9O5W - chains C and D of the 6 polymer chains in the assembly; structure by electron microscopy, 2.67 A resolution.

# Chain C
Protein: Hemagglutinin HA1 chain
From: Wuhan spiny eel influenza virus
UniProtKB: A0A2P1GNV0 (A0A2P1GNV0_9ORTO); numbering as in UniProt (aligned over 5-341)
Chain sequence (337 residues; each row starts with the number of its first residue):
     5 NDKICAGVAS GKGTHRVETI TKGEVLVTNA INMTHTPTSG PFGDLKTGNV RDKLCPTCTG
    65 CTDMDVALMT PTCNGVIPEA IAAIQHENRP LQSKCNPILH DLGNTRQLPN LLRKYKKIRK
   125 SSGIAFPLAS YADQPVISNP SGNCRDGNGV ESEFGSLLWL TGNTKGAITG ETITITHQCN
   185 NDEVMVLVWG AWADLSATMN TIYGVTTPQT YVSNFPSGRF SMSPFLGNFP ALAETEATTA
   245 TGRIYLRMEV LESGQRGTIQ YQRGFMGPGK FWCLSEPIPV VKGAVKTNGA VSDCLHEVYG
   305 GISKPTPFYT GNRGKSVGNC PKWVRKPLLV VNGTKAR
Disordered / not traced: 5
Disulfide bonds: Cys65-Cys77, Cys99-Cys148, Cys183-Cys277, Cys298-Cys324
Covalently attached groups: N-acetylglucosamine (NAG) linked to Asn36, Asn336
Reported in the primary citation:
  - post-translational modification sites: Asn36, Asn336

# Chain D
Protein: Hemagglutinin HA2 chain
From: Wuhan spiny eel influenza virus
UniProtKB: A0A2P1GNV0 (A0A2P1GNV0_9ORTO); residues 342-522 here = UniProt positions 342-522
Chain sequence (181 residues; each row starts with the number of its first residue):
   342 DSISTRGLFG AIAGFLEGGW DGMIAGWHGY SSTGDHGTKV AADLVSTQKA MDAITARINN
   402 MNKMTERAFS VTDSTMQEIQ KEIKDLDKKI DDVRADETAA QIEMIVLLEN ENIINAEDEH
   462 VHALKQKLTK MLGPSAQDMG DGCFIVDHQC KEDCLREIVS GNYTPSKYGM DEFKSPIITG
   522 T
Disordered / not traced: 342-361, 520-522
Disulfide bonds: Cys491-Cys495

# Chain C / chain D interface
Disulfides between the chains: Cys9(C)-Cys484(D)
Contacting residue pairs - 106 pairs, chain C then chain D:
  Asp6(C) with Ser373(D), hydrogen bond; Thr374(D); Gly375(D), hydrogen bond (side chain-backbone); His377(D), salt bridge; Phe485(D); Ile486(D); Val487(D), hydrogen bond (backbone-backbone); His489(D), hydrogen bond (backbone-backbone); Cys491(D)
  Lys7(C) with Ser372(D); Ser373(D); Thr374(D), hydrogen bond (backbone-backbone); Met480(D); Phe485(D); Ile486(D)
  Ile8(C) with Ser372(D); Leu469(D), hydrophobic; Leu473(D), hydrophobic; Gly483(D); Cys484(D); Phe485(D), hydrogen bond (backbone-backbone); Val487(D), hydrophobic; Cys491(D), hydrophobic; Cys495(D), hydrophobic; Ile499(D), hydrophobic
  Cys9(C) with Asp362(D); Tyr371(D); Ser372(D), hydrogen bond (backbone-backbone); Gly483(D); Cys484(D), disulfide
  Ala10(C) with Gly370(D); Tyr371(D), hydrophobic; Val462(D); Leu465(D), hydrophobic; Leu469(D), hydrophobic; Gly483(D), hydrogen bond (backbone-backbone)
  Gly11(C) with Asp362(D); Gly370(D), hydrogen bond (backbone-backbone); Val462(D); Leu465(D)
  Val12(C) with Asp362(D), hydrogen bond (backbone-backbone); Trp368(D); His369(D); Glu458(D); Val462(D), hydrophobic
  Ala13(C) with Asp362(D), hydrogen bond (backbone-backbone); Gly363(D); Met364(D), hydrophobic; Trp368(D), hydrogen bond (backbone-backbone)
  Val21(C) with Asn451(D)
  Glu22(C) with Leu448(D); Asn451(D), hydrogen bond (backbone-side chain)
  Thr23(C) with Leu448(D); Ile455(D)
  Ile24(C) with Met445(D), hydrophobic; Leu448(D), hydrophobic; Leu449(D), hydrophobic; Glu452(D)
  Thr25(C) with Glu452(D), hydrogen bond
  Lys26(C) with Ile455(D); Asn456(D)
  Val29(C) with Ile455(D), hydrophobic
  Ile35(C) with Ile399(D), hydrophobic
  Met37(C) with Ile399(D), hydrophobic; Met402(D), hydrophobic
  Asn92(C) with Glu419(D)
  Gln111(C) with Glu419(D)
  Asn114(C) with Met417(D)
  Leu115(C) with Met417(D), hydrophobic
  Lys118(C) with Ser415(D), hydrogen bond (side chain-backbone); Met417(D)
  Tyr119(C) with Asp414(D), hydrogen bond
  Pro281(C) with Val412(D); Thr413(D); Asp414(D)
  Lys286(C) with Gln418(D)
  Lys308(C) with Thr406(D), hydrogen bond; Glu407(D), salt bridge
  Pro311(C) with Asn403(D); Thr406(D)
  Phe312(C) with Met402(D); Thr406(D); Ile443(D), hydrophobic
  Arg317(C) with Asp433(D); Ala436(D); Asp437(D), salt bridge
  Lys326(C) with Met405(D); Thr406(D)
  Trp327(C) with Ala440(D)
  Val328(C) with Ile443(D), hydrophobic
  Arg329(C) with Glu444(D), salt bridge
  Leu332(C) with Ile443(D), hydrophobic
  Leu333(C) with Val447(D); Asn451(D), hydrogen bond (backbone-side chain)
  Val334(C) with Ile399(D), hydrophobic; Met402(D), hydrophobic; Asn451(D)
  Val335(C) with Ile395(D); Asn451(D), hydrogen bond (backbone-side chain); Ile454(D), hydrophobic
  Asn336(C) with Trp368(D); Ile395(D)
  Gly337(C) with Trp368(D)
  Thr338(C) with Trp368(D)
  Lys339(C) with Ile455(D); Glu458(D), salt bridge
Other interface residues (no listed pair), chain C (48 interface residues in all): Ser14, Gln89, Glu256, Pro283, Lys319, Cys324, Lys330
Other interface residues (no listed pair), chain D (60 interface residues in all): Asp432, Lys466, Asp482, Gln490

# In short
48 residues of chain C and 60 residues of chain D are in contact; the contacts include 1 disulfide bond, 19
hydrogen bonds and 5 salt bridges. Polar contacts include Asp6(C)-His377(D), Lys308(C)-Glu407(D) and
Arg317(C)-Asp437(D). Covalently linked N-acetylglucosamine: at Asn36(C) and Asn336(C). The paper reports
modification sites Asn36(C) and Asn336(C).
Chain C is Hemagglutinin HA1 chain and chain D is Hemagglutinin HA2 chain, both from Wuhan spiny eel influenza
virus; the structure, CryoEM structure of Wuhan spiny eel influenza virus (WSEIV) HA, was determined by
electron microscopy, deposited together with 9O5U.
